Entry 6S6U (electron microscopy, 3.50 A resolution); this record covers chains D and E of the 10 polymer chains in the assembly.

== Chain D (and E) ==
Molecule: Glutamate synthase [NADPH] large chain
Organism: Azospirillum brasilense
Notes: EC 1.4.1.13; chain E of this document is another copy of the same molecule, construct and numbering; everything in this record applies to it too
UniProt: Q05755 (GLTB_AZOBR); residues -35 to 1479 here correspond to UniProt positions 1-1515 (UniProt number = residue number + 36)
Amino-acid sequence (1515 residues; row label = number of the first residue in the row; numbers below 1 keep their minus sign (Met-35 is residue -35)):
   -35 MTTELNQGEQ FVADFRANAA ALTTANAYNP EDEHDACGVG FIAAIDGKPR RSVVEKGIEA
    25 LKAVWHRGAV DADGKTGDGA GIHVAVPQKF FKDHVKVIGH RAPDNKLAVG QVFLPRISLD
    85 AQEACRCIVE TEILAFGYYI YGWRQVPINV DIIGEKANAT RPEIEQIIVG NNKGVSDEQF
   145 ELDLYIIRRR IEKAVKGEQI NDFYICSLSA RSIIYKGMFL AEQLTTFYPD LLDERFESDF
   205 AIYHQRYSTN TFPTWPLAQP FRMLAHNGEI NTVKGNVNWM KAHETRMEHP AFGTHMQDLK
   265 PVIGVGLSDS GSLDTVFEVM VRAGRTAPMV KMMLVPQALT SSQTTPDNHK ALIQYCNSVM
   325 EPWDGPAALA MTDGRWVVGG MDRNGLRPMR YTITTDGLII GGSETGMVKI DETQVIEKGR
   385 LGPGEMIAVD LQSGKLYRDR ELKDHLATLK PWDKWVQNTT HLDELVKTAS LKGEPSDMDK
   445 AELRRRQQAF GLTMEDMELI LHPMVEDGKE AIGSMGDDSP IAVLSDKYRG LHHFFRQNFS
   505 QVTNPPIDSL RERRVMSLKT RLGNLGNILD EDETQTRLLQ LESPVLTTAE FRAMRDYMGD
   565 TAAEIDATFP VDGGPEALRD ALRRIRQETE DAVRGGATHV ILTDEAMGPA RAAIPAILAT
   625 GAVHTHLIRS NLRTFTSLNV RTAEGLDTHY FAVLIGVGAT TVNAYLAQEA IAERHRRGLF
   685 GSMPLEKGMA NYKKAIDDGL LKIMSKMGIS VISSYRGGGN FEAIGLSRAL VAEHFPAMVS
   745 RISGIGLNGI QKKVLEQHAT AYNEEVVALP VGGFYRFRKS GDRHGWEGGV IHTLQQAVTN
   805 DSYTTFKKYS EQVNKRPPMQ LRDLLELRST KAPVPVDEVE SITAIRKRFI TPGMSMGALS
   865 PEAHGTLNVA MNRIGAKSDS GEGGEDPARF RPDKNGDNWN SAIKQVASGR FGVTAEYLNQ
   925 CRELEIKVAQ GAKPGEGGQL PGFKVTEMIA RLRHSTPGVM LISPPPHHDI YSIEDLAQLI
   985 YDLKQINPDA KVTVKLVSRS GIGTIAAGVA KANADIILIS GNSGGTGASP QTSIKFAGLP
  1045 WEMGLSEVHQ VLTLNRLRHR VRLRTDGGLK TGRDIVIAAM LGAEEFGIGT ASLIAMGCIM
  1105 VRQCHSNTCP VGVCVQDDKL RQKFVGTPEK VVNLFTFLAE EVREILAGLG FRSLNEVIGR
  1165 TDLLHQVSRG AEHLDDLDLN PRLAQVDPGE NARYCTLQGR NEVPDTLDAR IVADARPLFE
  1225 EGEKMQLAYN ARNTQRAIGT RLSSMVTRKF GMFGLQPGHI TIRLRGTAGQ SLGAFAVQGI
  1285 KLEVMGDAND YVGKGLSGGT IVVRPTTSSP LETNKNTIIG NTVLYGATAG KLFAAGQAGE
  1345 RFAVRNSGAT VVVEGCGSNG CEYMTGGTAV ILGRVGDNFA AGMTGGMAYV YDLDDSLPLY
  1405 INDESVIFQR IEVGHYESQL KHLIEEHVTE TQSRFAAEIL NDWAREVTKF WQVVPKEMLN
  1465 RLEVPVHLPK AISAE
Disordered / not traced: -35 to 0, 1473-1479
Ion coordination: 3Fe-4S cluster Fe: Cys1102, Cys1108, Cys1113
Small-molecule neighbours:
  - 3Fe-4S cluster (F3S): Met479, Cys1102, Ile1103, Met1104, Val1105, Arg1106, Gln1107, Cys1108, Cys1113, Val1115, Val1117, Cys1118
  - FMN (flavin mononucleotide): Met479, Pro856, Gly857, Met858, Ser859, Ala862, Leu863, Glu886, Gln909, Lys931, Gln934, Lys999, Ser1024, Ser1027, Gly1028, Gly1029, Thr1030, Gly1031, Asp1070, Gly1071, Gly1072, Leu1073, Ile1092, Gly1093, Thr1094, Ala1095, Leu1097, Cys1118
Curated features (UniProtKB/Swiss-Prot):
  - active site: Cys1 (For GATase activity)
  - binding site (FMN): Leu1049 to Arg1106
  - binding site ([3Fe-4S] cluster): Cys1102, Cys1108, Cys1113

== How chain D and chain E interact ==
Pairs across the interface (21; chain D residue first):
  Asp1218(D) - Lys851(E)  salt bridge
  Gly1226(D) - Gly900(E)
  Glu1227(D) - Asn876(E)
  Glu1227(D) - Gly900(E)
  Glu1227(D) - Asn902(E)  hydrogen bond
  Lys1228(D) - Arg877(E)
  Lys1228(D) - Asn899(E)
  Lys1228(D) - Gly900(E)  hydrogen bond (backbone-backbone)
  Met1229(D) - Arg877(E)
  Gln1230(D) - Arg850(E)  hydrogen bond
  Gln1230(D) - Arg877(E)  hydrogen bond (backbone-backbone)
  Gln1230(D) - Ile878(E)
  Gln1230(D) - Val1136(E)
  Leu1231(D) - Arg850(E)
  Ala1232(D) - Thr847(E)
  Ala1232(D) - Arg850(E)
  Tyr1233(D) - Thr847(E)
  Asn1234(D) - Asp841(E)
  Asn1234(D) - Arg1147(E)  hydrogen bond
  Arg1236(D) - Asp841(E)  salt bridge
  His1263(D) - Asn899(E)
Also at the interface, not in a pair above, chain D (14 interface residues in all): Gln1260, Arg1267
Also at the interface, not in a pair above, chain E (16 interface residues in all): Asp805, Ser845, Ile846, Asp901

== Overview ==
14 residues of chain D face 16 of chain E across their interface, with 5 hydrogen bonds and 2 salt bridges.
Polar pairs include Asp1218(D)-Lys851(E), Arg1236(D)-Asp841(E) and Glu1227(D)-Asn902(E). Bound to chain D:
flavin mononucleotide and 3Fe-4S cluster.
Chain D and chain E are both Glutamate synthase [NADPH] large chain (Azospirillum brasilense); the structure,
Structure of Azospirillum brasilense Glutamate Synthase in a6b4 oligomeric state, was determined by electron
microscopy together with 6S6S, 6S6T and 6S6X from the same study.
